5TRG - chains Z and a of the 28 polymer chains in the assembly; structure by X-ray diffraction, 2.80 A resolution.

# Chain Z (and a)
Name: Proteasome subunit beta
Organism: Mycobacterium tuberculosis
Notes: EC 3.4.25.1; chain a of this document is another copy of the same molecule, construct and numbering; everything in this record applies to it too
Reference sequence: A5U4D6 (PSB_MYCTA); residues 1-234 here correspond to UniProt positions 58-291 (UniProt number = residue number + 57)
Sequence (240 residues; each row starts with the number of its first residue):
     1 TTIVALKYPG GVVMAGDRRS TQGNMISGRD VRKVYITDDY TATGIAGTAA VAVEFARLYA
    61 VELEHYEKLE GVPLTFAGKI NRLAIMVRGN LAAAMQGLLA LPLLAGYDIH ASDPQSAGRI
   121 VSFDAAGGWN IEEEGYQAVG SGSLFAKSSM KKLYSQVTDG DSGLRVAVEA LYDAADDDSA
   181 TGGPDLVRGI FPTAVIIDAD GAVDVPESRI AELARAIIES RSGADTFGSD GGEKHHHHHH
Not modelled in the structure: 223-240 (chain a: 224-240)
Sequence notes: expression tag (235-240)
Ligand contacts:
  - 7HJ (N,N-diethyl-N~2~-[(2E)-3-phenylprop-2-enoyl]-L-asparaginyl-4-fluoro-N-[(naphthalen-1-yl)methyl]-L-phenylalaninamide), molecule 1: Thr-1, Arg-19, Ser-20, Thr-21, Gln-22, Ser-27, Val-31, Arg-32, Lys-33, Ile-45, Gly-47, Thr-48, Ala-49, Ala-52, Val-53, Gly-97
  - 7HJ, molecule 2: Leu-91, Met-95, Ser-122, Phe-123, Asp-124, Ala-125, Ala-126, Gly-128, Trp-129, Asn-130
Swiss-Prot annotation at these positions:
  - active site: Thr-1 (Nucleophile)
Reported in the primary citation:
  - catalytic residues: Thr-1 (citing earlier work)
  - binding site for 7HJ: Thr-1, Ser-20, Thr-21, Gln-22, Ser-27, Gly-47, Ala-49, Leu-91, Met-95, Leu-98, Asp-124, Ala-125, Ala-126
  - specificity-determining residues: Ser-20, Gln-22, Ser-27, Ala-125 (proposed by the authors, not directly observed)

# How chain Z and chain a interact
Residue-residue contacts (14):
  Met-25(Z) / Leu-144(a)  hydrophobic
  Ser-27(Z) / Asn-130(a)
  Gly-28(Z) / Asn-130(a)
  Arg-29(Z) / Glu-134(a)  salt bridge
  Asp-30(Z) / Asn-130(a)
  Asp-30(Z) / Glu-133(a)
  Ala-50(Z) / Ala-126(a)
  Ala-50(Z) / Gly-127(a)
  Ala-50(Z) / Gly-128(a)
  Arg-57(Z) / Asn-81(a)
  Leu-98(Z) / Arg-88(a)
  Leu-98(Z) / Leu-91(a)  hydrophobic
  Arg-188(Z) / Glu-134(a)  salt bridge
  Ile-190(Z) / Glu-134(a)
Other interface residues (no listed pair), chain Z (13 interface residues in all): Gln-22, Val-31, Glu-54
Other interface residues (no listed pair), chain a (14 interface residues in all): Asp-124, Ile-131, Glu-132, Lys-151

# Summary
13 residues of chain Z face 14 of chain a across their interface, with 2 salt bridges. Polar contacts include
Arg-29(Z)/Glu-134(a) and Arg-188(Z)/Glu-134(a). Bound to chain Z: compound 7HJ. From UniProt: active-site
residue Thr-1(Z) on chain Z. The paper reports the catalytic residue Thr-1(Z); a binding site for 7HJ at
Thr-1(Z), Ser-20(Z) and Thr-21(Z) among others.
Chain Z and chain a are both Proteasome subunit beta (Mycobacterium tuberculosis); the structure, Structure of
Mycobacterium tuberculosis proteasome in complex with N,C-capped dipeptide DPLG-2, was determined by X-ray
diffraction, deposited together with 5THO, 5TRR, 5TRS, 5TRY and 5TS0.
